Entry 2PF4 (X-ray diffraction, 3.10 A resolution); this record covers chains A and E.

[Chain A]
Name: Serine/threonine-protein phosphatase 2A 65 kDa regulatory subunit A alpha isoform
Source organism: Mus musculus
UniProt: Q76MZ3 (2AAA_MOUSE); residues 1-589 here = UniProt positions 1-589
Sequence (589 residues; row label = number of the first residue in the row):
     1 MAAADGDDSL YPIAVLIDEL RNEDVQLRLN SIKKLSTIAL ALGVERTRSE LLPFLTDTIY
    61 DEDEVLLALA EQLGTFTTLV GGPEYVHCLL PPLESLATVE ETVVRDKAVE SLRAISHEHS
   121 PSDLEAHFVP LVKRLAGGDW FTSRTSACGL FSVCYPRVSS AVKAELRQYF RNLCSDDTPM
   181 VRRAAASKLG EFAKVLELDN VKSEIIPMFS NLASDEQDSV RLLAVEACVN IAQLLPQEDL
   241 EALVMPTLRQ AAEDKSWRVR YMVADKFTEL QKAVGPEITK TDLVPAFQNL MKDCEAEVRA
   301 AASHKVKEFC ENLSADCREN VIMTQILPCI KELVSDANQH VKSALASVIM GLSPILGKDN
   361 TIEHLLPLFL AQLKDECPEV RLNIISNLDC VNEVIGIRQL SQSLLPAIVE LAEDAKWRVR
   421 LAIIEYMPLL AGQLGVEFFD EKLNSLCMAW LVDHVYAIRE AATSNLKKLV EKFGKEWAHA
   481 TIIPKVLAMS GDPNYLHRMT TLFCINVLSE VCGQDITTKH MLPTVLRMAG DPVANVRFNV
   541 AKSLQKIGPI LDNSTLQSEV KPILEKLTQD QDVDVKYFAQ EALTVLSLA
Unresolved in the structure: 1-12, 588-589
Swiss-Prot annotation at these positions:
  - modified residue: A2 (N-acetylalanine), K280 (N6-acetyllysine)
What the authors report for this chain:
  - conformationally variable residues (side-chain flip): W140

[Chain E]
Name: Small T antigen
Source organism: Simian virus 40
UniProt: Q9W9P1 (Q9W9P1_SV40); residue numbers follow UniProt; this construct covers 1-174
Sequence (174 residues; row label = number of the first residue in the row):
     1 MDKVLNREES LQLMDLLGLE RSAWGNIPLM RKAYLKKCKE FHPDKGGDEE KMKKMNTLYK
    61 KMEDGVKYAH QPDFGGFWDA TEVFASSLNP GVDAIYCKQW PECVKKMSTN CICLLCLLRM
   121 KHENRKLYRK DPLVWVDCYC FDCFRMWFGL DLCEGTLLLW CDIIGQTTYR DLKL
Unresolved in the structure: 45-47, 79-84, 173-174
Bound ions: Zn2+ site 1: C103, C111, C113, C116; Zn2+ site 2: C138, C140, C143
What the authors report for this chain:
  - Zn2+ coordination: C103, C111, C113, C116, H122, C138, C140, C143
  - contacts within the chain: P28-I163 (hydrophobic contact), G25-W135 (hydrogen bond), H70-Y139 (hydrogen bond), W24-W147 (hydrogen bond)

[How chain A and chain E interact]
Residue-residue contacts (39):
  E100(A) - H122(E)  salt bridge
  E100(A) - K126(E)
  E100(A) - L133(E)
  D139(A) - K3(E)  salt bridge
  W140(A) - K130(E)
  W140(A) - D131(E)  hydrogen bond
  W140(A) - P132(E)
  F141(A) - P132(E)  hydrophobic
  F141(A) - V134(E)  hydrophobic
  T142(A) - P132(E)
  S175(A) - R7(E)
  D176(A) - R7(E)
  D177(A) - D2(E)
  D177(A) - L5(E)
  D177(A) - N6(E)
  D177(A) - R7(E)
  D177(A) - W24(E)
  D177(A) - W147(E)
  T178(A) - D2(E)
  T178(A) - W147(E)
  P179(A) - W147(E)
  M180(A) - M146(E)  hydrophobic
  M180(A) - W147(E)  hydrophobic
  R182(A) - R7(E)
  R183(A) - M146(E)  hydrogen bond (side chain-backbone)
  R183(A) - W147(E)  hydrogen bond (side chain-backbone)
  R183(A) - F148(E)  hydrogen bond (side chain-backbone)
  R183(A) - G149(E)
  E216(A) - R7(E)  salt bridge
  E216(A) - L11(E)
  E216(A) - R21(E)
  E216(A) - S22(E)
  Q217(A) - S22(E)
  Q217(A) - W147(E)
  Q217(A) - F148(E)
  Q217(A) - G149(E)  hydrogen bond (side chain-backbone)
  S219(A) - G149(E)
  R258(A) - G149(E)  hydrogen bond (side chain-backbone)
  R258(A) - D151(E)  salt bridge
Other interface residues (no listed pair), chain E (22 interface residues in all): L150
Interface features reported in the paper:
  - specific contacts: W140(A)-P132(E) (hydrophobic contact), F141(A)-P132(E) (hydrophobic contact), E216(A)-R21(E)
  - interface residues, chain A: E100(A), D177(A), P179(A), M180(A)
  - interface residues, chain E: R7(E), L133(E), M146(E), W147(E), F148(E), G149(E)
  - hot spots on chain E (mutagenesis) - R7A: abolished binding to Serine/threonine-protein phosphatase 2A 65 kDa regulatory subunit A alpha isoform (chain A)
  - hot spots on chain E (mutagenesis) - W147A: decreased binding to Serine/threonine-protein phosphatase 2A 65 kDa regulatory subunit A alpha isoform (chain A)

[Overview]
17 residues of chain A face 22 of chain E across their interface, with 6 hydrogen bonds and 4 salt bridges.
Polar contacts include E100(A)-H122(E), D139(A)-K3(E) and E216(A)-R7(E). The paper describes hydrophobic
contacts between W140(A) and P132(E) and F141(A) and P132(E); a contact between E216(A) and R21(E). The paper
reports that R7A of chain E abolishes binding to Serine/threonine-protein phosphatase 2A 65 kDa regulatory
subunit A alpha isoform (chain A); interface residues E100(A), D177(A) and R7(E) among others.
Chain A is Serine/threonine-protein phosphatase 2A 65 kDa regulatory subunit A alpha isoform (Mus musculus)
and chain E is Small T antigen (Simian virus 40); the structure, Crystal structure of the full-length simian
virus 40 small t antigen complexed with the protein phosphatase ..., was determined by X-ray diffraction.
